PDB entry 7VVO | electron microscopy, 4.10 A resolution (low resolution: residue-level contacts below are approximate; hydrogen-bond / salt-bridge calls are withheld) | chains P and R of the 6 polymer chains in the assembly

== Chain P ==
Protein: Parathyroid hormone
Reference sequence: P01270 (PTHY_HUMAN); residues 1-34 here correspond to UniProt positions 32-65 (UniProt number = residue number + 31)
Chain sequence (34 residues; row label = number of the first residue in the row):
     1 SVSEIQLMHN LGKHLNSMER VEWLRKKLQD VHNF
Not modelled in the structure: 6-34

== Chain R ==
Protein: Parathyroid hormone/parathyroid hormone-related peptide receptor
From: Homo sapiens
Reference sequence: Q03431 (PTH1R_HUMAN); residues 27-491 here = UniProt positions 27-491
Chain sequence (473 residues; numbered 19 to 491; the number before each row is that of its first residue):
    19 DYKDDDDKDA DDVMTKEEQI FLLHRAQAQC EKRLKEVLQR PASIMESDKG WTSASTSGKP
    79 RKDKASGKLY PESEEDKEAP TGSRYRGRPC LPEWDHILCW PLGAPGEVVA VPCPDYIYDF
   139 NHKGHAYRRC DRNGSWELVP GHNRTWANYS ECVKFLTNET REREVFDRLG MIYTVGYSVS
   199 LASLTVAVLI LAYFRRLHCT RNYIHMHLFL SFMLRAVSIF VKDAVLYSGA TLDEAERLTE
   259 EELRAIAQAP PPPATAAAGY AGCRVAVTFF LYFLATNYYW ILVEGLYLHS LIFMAFFSEK
   319 KYLWGFTVFG WGLPAVFVAV WVSVRATLAN TGCWDLSSGN KKWIIQVPIL ASIVLNFILF
   379 INIVRVLATK LRETNAGRCD TRQQYRKLLK STLVLMPLFG VHYIVFMATP YTEVSGTLWQ
   439 VQMHYEMLFN SFQGFFVAII YCFCNGEVQA EIKKSWSRWT LALDFKRKAR SGS
Not modelled in the structure: 19-32, 53-125, 175-185, 242-278, 349-356, 393-397, 433-441, 478-491
Sequence notes: expression tag (19-26)

== Chain P / chain R interface ==
Contacting residue pairs (11):
  Ser1(P) with Gln364(R); Phe424(R); Met425(R); Thr427(R)
  Val2(P) with Tyr296(R)
  Ser3(P) with Glu444(R)
  Glu4(P) with Tyr195(R); Ile237(R); Leu292(R)
  Ile5(P) with Phe288(R); Leu289(R)
Also at the interface, not in a pair above, chain R (17 interface residues in all): Arg233, Lys360, Ile367, Ala426, Tyr429, Met445

== Overview ==
The interface between chain P and chain R involves 5 residues on one side and 17 on the other.
Here chain P is Parathyroid hormone and chain R is Parathyroid hormone/parathyroid hormone-related peptide
receptor (Homo sapiens). Entry 7VVO (PTH-bound human PTH1R in complex with Gs (class5)) was determined by
electron microscopy together with 7VVJ, 7VVK, 7VVL, 7VVM and 7VVN from the same study.
